PDB entry 9CPH | electron microscopy, 3.34 A resolution | chains H and L of the 4 polymer chains in the assembly

Chain H:
Protein: Synthetic antibody, Fab fragment, Heavy Chain
Source organism: Homo sapiens
Notes: antibody fragment or engineered binder
Amino-acid sequence (230 residues; row label = number of the first residue in the row):
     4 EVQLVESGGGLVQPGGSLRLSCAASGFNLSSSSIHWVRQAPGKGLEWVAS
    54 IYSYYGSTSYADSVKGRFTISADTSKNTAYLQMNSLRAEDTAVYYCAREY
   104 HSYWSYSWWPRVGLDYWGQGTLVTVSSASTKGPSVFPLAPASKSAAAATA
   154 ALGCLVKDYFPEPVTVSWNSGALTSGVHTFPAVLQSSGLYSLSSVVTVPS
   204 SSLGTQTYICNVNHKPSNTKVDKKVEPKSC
Unresolved in the structure: 145-147
Disulfides: C25-C99, C157-C213

Chain L:
Protein: Synthetic antibody, Fab fragment, Light Chain
Source organism: Homo sapiens
Notes: antibody fragment or engineered binder
Amino-acid sequence (214 residues; each row starts with the number of its first residue):
     3 AQMTQSPSSLSASVGDRVTITCRASQSVSSAVAWYQQKPGKAPKLLIYSA
    53 SSLYSGVPSRFSGSRSGTDFTLTISSLQPEDFATYYCQQASLTALLTFGQ
   103 GTKVEIKRTVAAPSVFIFPPSDSQLKSGTASVVCLLNNFYPREAKVQWKV
   153 DNALQSGNSQESVTEQDSKDSTYSLSSTLTLSKADYEKHKVYACEVTHQG
   203 LSSPVTKSFNRGEC
Disulfides: C24-C89, C136-C196

Chain H / chain L interface:
Cross-chain cystine bridges: C233(H)-C216(L)
Residue-residue contacts (55):
  H38(H) - L98(L)
  Q42(H) - Q39(L)  hydrogen bond
  Q42(H) - Y88(L)  hydrogen bond
  K46(H) - Y88(L)
  G47(H) - Y88(L)
  L48(H) - P45(L)  hydrophobic
  L48(H) - Y88(L)
  L48(H) - F100(L)
  W50(H) - L97(L)  hydrophobic
  W50(H) - L98(L)
  W50(H) - F100(L)  hydrophobic
  Y55(H) - A96(L)
  S62(H) - A96(L)  hydrogen bond (side chain-backbone)
  S62(H) - L97(L)
  W112(H) - L94(L)  hydrophobic
  R114(H) - A33(L)
  R114(H) - A92(L)
  G116(H) - Y37(L)
  G116(H) - L47(L)
  G116(H) - Y50(L)
  L117(H) - Y37(L)  hydrogen bond (backbone-side chain)
  L117(H) - L47(L)
  L117(H) - L98(L)  hydrophobic
  D118(H) - L47(L)
  D118(H) - Y56(L)
  W120(H) - A44(L)  hydrophobic
  W120(H) - P45(L)
  G121(H) - A44(L)
  F139(H) - S123(L)
  F139(H) - S125(L)
  F139(H) - Q126(L)
  P140(H) - S123(L)
  P140(H) - S125(L)
  A154(H) - F118(L)  hydrophobic
  A154(H) - F120(L)
  L158(H) - S133(L)
  K160(H) - T131(L)
  H181(H) - N139(L)
  H181(H) - D169(L)  salt bridge
  H181(H) - S176(L)
  F183(H) - L137(L)  hydrophobic
  F183(H) - S164(L)
  F183(H) - T166(L)
  F183(H) - S176(L)
  F183(H) - L177(L)
  F183(H) - S178(L)
  P184(H) - S164(L)  hydrogen bond (backbone-side chain)
  V186(H) - Q162(L)
  L187(H) - Q162(L)
  Q188(H) - Q162(L)
  V198(H) - L137(L)  hydrophobic
  T200(H) - N139(L)
  K231(H) - D124(L)  salt bridge
  S232(H) - C216(L)
  C233(H) - C216(L)  disulfide
Also at the interface, not in a pair above, chain H (41 interface residues in all): V40, Y63, Y98, V115, Y119, V138, L141, A142, P143, T182
Also at the interface, not in a pair above, chain L (42 interface residues in all): A35, K43, Q90, S93, G101, P121, S129, V135, V165

Overview:
41 residues of chain H face 42 of chain L across their interface, with 1 disulfide bond, 5 hydrogen bonds and
2 salt bridges. Among the polar pairs are H181(H)-D169(L), K231(H)-D124(L) and Q42(H)-Q39(L).
Here chain H is Synthetic antibody, Fab fragment, Heavy Chain and chain L is Synthetic antibody, Fab fragment,
Light Chain, both from Homo sapiens. Entry 9CPH (Structural basis of BAK sequestration by MCL-1 and
consequences for apoptosis initiation) was determined by electron microscopy, deposited together with 9CPE,
9CPF and 9CPN.
